6WBE - chain A; structure by X-ray diffraction, 2.10 A resolution.

# Chain A
Name: Septin-1
Notes: fragment: coiled coil region
UniProt: Q8WYJ6 (SEPT1_HUMAN); residues 328-357 here = UniProt positions 328-357
Amino-acid sequence (30 residues; row label = number of the first residue in the row):
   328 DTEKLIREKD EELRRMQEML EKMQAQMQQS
Not modelled in the structure: 357
Bound ions: Zn2+ site 1: Asp328, Glu330 (shared with 1 residue of chain C); Zn2+ site 2: Asp337, Arg341 (together with acetate ion) (shared with 1 residue of chain C); Zn2+ site 3: Glu345, Glu348 (shared with 1 residue of chain D)

# Overview
The Zn2+ site 1 is built by Asp328 and Glu330. The Zn2+ site 2 is built by Asp337 and Arg341.
Chain A is Septin-1; the structure, Crystal structure of coiled coil region of human septin 1, was determined
by X-ray diffraction together with 6WB3, 6WCU and 6WSM from the same study.
